Entry 1P3D (X-ray diffraction, 1.70 A resolution); this record covers chain A.

[Chain A]
Name: UDP-N-acetylmuramate--alanine ligase
Source organism: Haemophilus influenzae
Notes: EC 6.3.2.8
UniProtKB: P45066 (MURC_HAEIN); residue numbers follow UniProt; this construct covers 1-475
Chain sequence (475 residues; numbered 1 to 475; the number before each row is that of its first residue):
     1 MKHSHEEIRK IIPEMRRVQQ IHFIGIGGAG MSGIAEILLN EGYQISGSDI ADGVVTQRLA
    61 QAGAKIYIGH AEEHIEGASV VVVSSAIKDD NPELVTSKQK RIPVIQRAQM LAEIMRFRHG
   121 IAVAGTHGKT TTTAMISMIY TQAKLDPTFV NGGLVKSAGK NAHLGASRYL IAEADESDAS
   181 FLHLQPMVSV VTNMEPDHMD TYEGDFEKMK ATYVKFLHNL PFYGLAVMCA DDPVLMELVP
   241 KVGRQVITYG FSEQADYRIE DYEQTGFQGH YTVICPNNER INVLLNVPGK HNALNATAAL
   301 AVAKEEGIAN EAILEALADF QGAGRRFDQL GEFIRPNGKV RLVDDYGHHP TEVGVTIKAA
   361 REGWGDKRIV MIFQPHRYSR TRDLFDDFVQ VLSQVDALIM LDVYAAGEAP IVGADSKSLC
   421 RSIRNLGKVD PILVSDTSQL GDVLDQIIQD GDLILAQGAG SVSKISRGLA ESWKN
Not modelled in the structure: 1-10, 474-475
Modified positions: Mse1 (selenomethionine); Mse15, Mse31, Mse110, Mse115, Mse135, Mse138, Mse187, Mse194, Mse199, Mse209, Mse228, Mse236, Mse371, Mse400 (selenomethionine; parent Met)
Sequence notes: modified residue (1, 15, 31, 110, 115, 135, 138, 187, 194, 199, 209, 228, 236, 371, 400)
Ion coordination: Mn2+ site 1: T130, E173 (together with AMP-PNP); Mn2+ site 2: H198 (together with AMP-PNP)
Residues lining bound ligands:
  - AMP-PNP (ANP; phosphoaminophosphonic acid-adenylate ester): G125, T126, H127, G128, K129, T130, T131, E173, N193, H198, H291, N295, R326, D345, Y346, G347, H348, T351, E352, V355, T356
  - UMA (uridine-5'-diphosphate-N-acetylmuramoyl-L-alanine): G25, G27, G28, A29, G30, Mse31, S48, D49, I50, A51, H70, S84, S85, A86, I87, R107, G152, E173, D175, S177, D178, H198, Y346, H348, H376, R377, R380, A459
Reported in the primary citation:
  - binding site for AMP-PNP: G128, K129, T130, T131, H291, N295, R326, D345, T356
  - Mn2+ coordination: T130, E173, H198
  - Mn2+ coordination through a water molecule: E176, D197, H348
  - binding site for UMA: R377, R380
  - specificity-determining residues: Y346, H348, H376, A459
  - catalytic residues: K129, E173, E352

[Summary]
Ligands of chain A: compound UMA and AMP-PNP. T130 and E173 coordinate Mn2+ site 1. From the paper: catalytic
residues K129, E173 and E352; a binding site for AMP-PNP at G128, K129 and T130 among others.
Chain A is UDP-N-acetylmuramate--alanine ligase (Haemophilus influenzae); the structure, Crystal Structure of
UDP-N-acetylmuramic acid:L-alanine ligase (MurC) in Complex with UMA and ANP, was determined by X-ray
diffraction (same publication as 1P31).
